Entry 7F6D (electron microscopy, 3.85 A resolution); this record covers chains H and E of the 8 polymer chains in the assembly.

[Chain H]
Protein: NurA
From: Deinococcus radiodurans R1
UniProtKB: Q9RW33 (Q9RW33_DEIRA); numbering as in UniProt (aligned over 1-349)
Sequence (369 residues; row label = number of the first residue in the row; numbers below 1 keep their minus sign (Met-19 is residue -19)):
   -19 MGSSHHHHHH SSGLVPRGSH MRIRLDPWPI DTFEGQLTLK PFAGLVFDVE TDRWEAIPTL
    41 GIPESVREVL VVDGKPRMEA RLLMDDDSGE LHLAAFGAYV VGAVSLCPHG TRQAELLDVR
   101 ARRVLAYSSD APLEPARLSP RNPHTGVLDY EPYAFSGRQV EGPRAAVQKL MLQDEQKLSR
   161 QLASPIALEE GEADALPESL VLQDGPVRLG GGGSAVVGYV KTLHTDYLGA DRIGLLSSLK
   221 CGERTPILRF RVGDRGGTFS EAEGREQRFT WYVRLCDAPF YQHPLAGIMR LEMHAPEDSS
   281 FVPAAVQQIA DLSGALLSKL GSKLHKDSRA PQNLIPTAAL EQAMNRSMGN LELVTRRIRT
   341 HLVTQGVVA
Unresolved in the structure: -19 to 8, 135-138, 345-349
Sequence notes: initiating methionine (-19); expression tag (-18 to 0)

[Chain E]
Protein: HerA
From: Deinococcus radiodurans R1
UniProtKB: Q9RW32 (Q9RW32_DEIRA); numbering as in UniProt (aligned over 1-618)
Sequence (618 residues; each row starts with the number of its first residue):
     1 MTGNDVQGAE KADAIGMVLG TEDVTPTVFW FAVSHGASVG LDDLVVVETR KPDGTPVRFY
    61 GLVDNVRKRH EGVTFESDVE DVVAGLLPAS VSYAARVLVT RVDPENFIPP QPGDHVRHAA
   121 GRELAMALSA DKMEEAAFPG GLLADGQPLP LNFRFINGES GGHINISGIS GVATKTSYAL
   181 FLLHSIFRSG VMDRTAQGSG GRQSGTAGGR ALIFNVKGED LLFLDKPNAR MVEKEDKVVR
   241 AKGLSADRYA LLGLPAEPFR DVQLLAPPRA GAAGTAIVPQ TDQRSEGVTP FVFTIREFCA
   301 RRMLPYVFSD ASASLNLGFV IGNIEEKLFR LAAAQTGKGT GLIVHDWQFE DSETPPENLD
   361 FSELGGVNLQ TFEQLISYLE YKLLEEREGE GDPKWVLKQS PGTLRAFTRR LRGVQKYLSP
   421 LIRGDLTPEQ AEGYRPDPLR RGIQLTVVDI HALSAHAQMF VVGVLLREVF EYKERVGRQD
   481 TVFVVLDELN KYAPREGDSP IKDVLLDIAE RGRSLGIILI GAQQTASEVE RRIVSNAAIR
   541 VVGRLDLAEA ERPEYRFLPQ SFRGRAGILQ PGTMLVSQPD VPNPVLVNYP FPAWATRRDE
   601 VDDLGGKAAA EVGAGLLR
Unresolved in the structure: 1-11, 276-282, 336-375, 388-406, 599-618

[Chain H / chain E interface]
Pairs across the interface (14):
  Arg121(H) - His35(E)
  Asn122(H) - Ala89(E)
  Asn122(H) - Ser90(E)
  Asn122(H) - Val91(E)  hydrogen bond (side chain-backbone)
  Pro123(H) - Ala89(E)
  His124(H) - Pro88(E)
  Gln322(H) - Phe75(E)
  Arg326(H) - Thr74(E)
  Arg326(H) - Phe75(E)
  Arg326(H) - Asp78(E)
  Ser327(H) - Leu87(E)
  Gly329(H) - Pro88(E)
  Asn330(H) - Gly72(E)
  Leu333(H) - Ser90(E)
Other interface residues (no listed pair), chain H (12 interface residues in all): Arg103, Val334
Other interface residues (no listed pair), chain E (12 interface residues in all): Ser34, Glu71

[Summary]
The chain H/chain E interface involves 12 residues from each chain, with 1 hydrogen bond. Its one
hydrogen-bonded contact is Asn122(H)-Val91(E).
Here chain H is NurA and chain E is HerA, both from Deinococcus radiodurans R1. Entry 7F6D (Reconstruction of
the HerA-NurA complex from Deinococcus radiodurans) was determined by electron microscopy.
